PDB entry 5DZO | X-ray diffraction, 1.30 A resolution | chain A

Chain A:
Molecule: Hepatitis A virus cellular receptor 1
Organism: Homo sapiens
UniProt: Q96D42 (HAVR1_HUMAN); residues 5-110 here correspond to UniProt positions 22-127 (UniProt number = residue number + 17)
Amino-acid sequence (107 residues; each row starts with the number of its first residue):
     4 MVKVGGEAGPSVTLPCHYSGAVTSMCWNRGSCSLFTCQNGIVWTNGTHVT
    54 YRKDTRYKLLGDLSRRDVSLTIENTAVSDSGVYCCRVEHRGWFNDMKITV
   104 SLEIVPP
Disulfides: C19-C88, C29-C40, C35-C87
Construct notes: initiating methionine (4)
UniProt features mapped onto this chain:
  - glycosylation: N48 (N-linked (GlcNAc...) asparagine)
From the paper describing this entry:
  - mutagenesis - R69A, R89A, R93A, K100A: decreased binding to Ebola GP
  - mutagenesis - R89A/K100A, W95A, F96A, N97A, D98A: abolished binding to Ebola GP
  - specificity-determining residues: R69, R93
  - binding site for nitrate ion: R89, K100 (proposed by the authors, not directly observed)

Overview:
The paper reports a binding site for nitrate ion at R89 and K100; R89A/K100A, W95A and F96A, among others,
abolish binding to Ebola GP; 9 substitutions were tested in all.
Chain A is Hepatitis A virus cellular receptor 1 (Homo sapiens); the structure, Crystal structure of human
T-cell immunoglobulin and mucin domain protein 1, was determined by X-ray diffraction (same publication as
5DZN).
